PDB entry 5UCG | X-ray diffraction, 3.91 A resolution | chains A and B

# Chain A (and B)
Protein: Stage II sporulation protein E
Source organism: Bacillus subtilis (strain 168)
Notes: EC 3.1.3.16; chain B of this document is another copy of the same molecule, construct and numbering; everything in this record applies to it too
Reference sequence: P37475 (SP2E_BACSU); residue numbers follow UniProt; this construct covers 465-809
Amino-acid sequence (345 residues; each row starts with the number of its first residue):
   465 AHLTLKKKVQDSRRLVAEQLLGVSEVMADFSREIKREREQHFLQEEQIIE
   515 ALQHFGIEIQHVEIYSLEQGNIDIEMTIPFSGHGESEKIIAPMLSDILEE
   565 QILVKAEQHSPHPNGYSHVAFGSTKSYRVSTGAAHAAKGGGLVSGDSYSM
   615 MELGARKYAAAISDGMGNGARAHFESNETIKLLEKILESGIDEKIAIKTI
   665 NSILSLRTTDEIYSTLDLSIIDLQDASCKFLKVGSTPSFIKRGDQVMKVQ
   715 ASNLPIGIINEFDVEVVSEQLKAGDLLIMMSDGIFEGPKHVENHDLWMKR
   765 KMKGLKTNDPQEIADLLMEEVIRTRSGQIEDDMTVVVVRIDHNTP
Reported in the primary citation:
  - self-association interface (contacts with another copy of this molecule): Val480, Leu484, Val487, Met491, Phe494, Ile498, Glu639, Glu642, Leu646, Lys649, Ile650
  - mutagenesis - V480K, L484K, V487K, M491K, F494K, I498K, E639K, E642K, L646K, I650K, T663K, I667K: abolished signaling
  - mutagenesis - Q483A, G486K, V490K, E497K: decreased signaling
  - mutagenesis - A481K, S488K, D493K, S495K: unchanged signaling
  - mutagenesis - D628A: decreased binding to 1 mM MnCl2
  - mutagenesis - V697A: increased binding to manganese
  - conformationally variable residues (helix shift, order/disorder transition): Gly629, Met630 to Ser678

# Interface between chain A and chain B
Residue-residue contacts (49; chain A residue first):
  Gln474(A) - Ser530(B)
  Gln474(A) - Glu532(B)
  Gln474(A) - Asn535(B)
  Ser476(A) - Glu652(B)  hydrogen bond
  Arg477(A) - Glu532(B)  salt bridge
  Arg477(A) - Asn535(B)  hydrogen bond
  Arg477(A) - Leu617(B)
  Arg477(A) - Arg620(B)
  Arg477(A) - Glu652(B)
  Arg477(A) - Ser653(B)
  Arg478(A) - Arg502(B)
  Arg478(A) - His505(B)  hydrogen bond
  Val480(A) - Lys649(B)
  Val480(A) - Glu652(B)
  Ala481(A) - Arg502(B)
  Leu484(A) - Met491(B)  hydrophobic
  Leu484(A) - Phe494(B)  hydrophobic
  Leu484(A) - Ser653(B)
  Leu485(A) - Ile498(B)  hydrophobic
  Leu485(A) - Arg502(B)
  Val487(A) - Met491(B)  hydrophobic
  Ser488(A) - Met491(B)  hydrogen bond (side chain-backbone)
  Ser488(A) - Ala492(B)
  Ser488(A) - Ser495(B)
  Met491(A) - Leu484(B)
  Met491(A) - Ser488(B)  hydrogen bond (backbone-side chain)
  Ala492(A) - Ser488(B)
  Phe494(A) - Leu484(B)  hydrophobic
  Ser495(A) - Ser488(B)
  Ile498(A) - Leu485(B)  hydrophobic
  Arg502(A) - Glu482(B)  salt bridge
  Ser530(A) - Gln474(B)
  Glu532(A) - Gln474(B)
  Glu532(A) - Arg477(B)  salt bridge
  Asn535(A) - Lys471(B)
  Asn535(A) - Gln474(B)  hydrogen bond
  Phe638(A) - Ala634(B)
  Phe638(A) - Arg635(B)
  Phe638(A) - Phe638(B)
  Glu642(A) - Leu670(B)
  Lys649(A) - Val480(B)
  Ile650(A) - Leu484(B)  hydrophobic
  Glu652(A) - Ser476(B)  hydrogen bond
  Glu652(A) - Arg477(B)
  Glu652(A) - Val480(B)
  Ser653(A) - Arg477(B)  hydrogen bond (backbone-side chain)
  Leu670(A) - Glu642(B)
  Tyr677(A) - Phe638(B)
  Tyr677(A) - Glu642(B)
Interface residues without a listed pair, chain A (32 interface residues in all): Val473, Glu482, Glu501, Glu639, Leu646
Interface residues without a listed pair, chain B (41 interface residues in all): Val473, Asp475, Arg478, Ala481, Val487, Lys499, Leu531, Gly618, Leu646, Ile650, Gly654, Tyr677
From the paper, about this interface:
  - hot spots on chain A (mutagenesis) - L484K: abolished binding to 1 mM MnCl2

# In short
32 residues of chain A face 41 of chain B across their interface, with 8 hydrogen bonds and 3 salt bridges.
Polar pairs include Arg477(A)-Glu532(B), Arg502(A)-Glu482(B) and Ser476(A)-Glu652(B). From the paper: V480K,
L484K and V487K of chain A, among others, abolish signaling; conformational variability at Gly629(A) and
Met630(A); 22 substitutions were tested in all.
Both chains are Stage II sporulation protein E (Bacillus subtilis (strain 168)). Entry 5UCG (Structure of the
PP2C Phosphatase Domain and a Fragment of the Regulatory Domain of the Cell ...) was determined by X-ray
diffraction together with 5MQH from the same study.
